PDB entry 7WV3 | electron microscopy, 2.26 A resolution | chains C and E of the 6 polymer chains in the assembly

[Chain C]
Protein: Toll-like receptor 3
From: Homo sapiens
UniProt: O15455 (TLR3_HUMAN); residues 24-904 here = UniProt positions 24-904
Chain sequence (890 residues; numbered 24 to 913; the number before each row is that of its first residue):
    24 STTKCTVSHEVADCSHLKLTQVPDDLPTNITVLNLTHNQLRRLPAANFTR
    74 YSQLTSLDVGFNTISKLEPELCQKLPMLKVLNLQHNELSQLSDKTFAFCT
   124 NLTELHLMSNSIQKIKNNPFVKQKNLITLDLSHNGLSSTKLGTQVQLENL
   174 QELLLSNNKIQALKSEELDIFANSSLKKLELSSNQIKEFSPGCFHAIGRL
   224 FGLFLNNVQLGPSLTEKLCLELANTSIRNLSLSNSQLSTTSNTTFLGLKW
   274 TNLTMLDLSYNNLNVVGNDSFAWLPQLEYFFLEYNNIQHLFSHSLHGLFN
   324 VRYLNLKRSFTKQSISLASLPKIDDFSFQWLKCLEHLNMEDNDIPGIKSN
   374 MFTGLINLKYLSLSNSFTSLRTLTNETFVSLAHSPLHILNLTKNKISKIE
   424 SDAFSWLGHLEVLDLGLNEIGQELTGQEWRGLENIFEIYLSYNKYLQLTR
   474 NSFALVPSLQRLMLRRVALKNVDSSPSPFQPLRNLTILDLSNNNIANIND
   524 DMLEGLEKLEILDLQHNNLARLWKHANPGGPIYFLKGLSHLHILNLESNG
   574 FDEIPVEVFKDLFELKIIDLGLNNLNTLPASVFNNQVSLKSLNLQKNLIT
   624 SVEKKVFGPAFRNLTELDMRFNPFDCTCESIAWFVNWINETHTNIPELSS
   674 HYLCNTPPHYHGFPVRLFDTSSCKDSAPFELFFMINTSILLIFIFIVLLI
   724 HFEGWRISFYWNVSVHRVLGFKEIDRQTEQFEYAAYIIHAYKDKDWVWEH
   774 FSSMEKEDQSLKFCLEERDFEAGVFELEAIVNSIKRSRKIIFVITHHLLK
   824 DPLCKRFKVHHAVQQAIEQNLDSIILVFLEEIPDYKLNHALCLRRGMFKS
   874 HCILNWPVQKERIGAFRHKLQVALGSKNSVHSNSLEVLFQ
Unresolved in the structure: 24-28, 697-913
Disulfides: Cys95-Cys122, Cys649-Cys677
Glycans and other covalent adducts: N-acetylglucosamine (NAG) linked to Asn57, Asn196, Asn247, Asn252, Asn265, Asn291, Asn398, Asn413, Asn507
Sequence notes: expression tag (905-913)
UniProt features mapped onto this chain:
  - modified residue (Phosphotyrosine): Tyr759, Tyr858
  - glycosylation (N-linked (GlcNAc...) asparagine): Asn52, Asn57, Asn70, Asn124, Asn196, Asn247, Asn252, Asn265, Asn275, Asn291, Asn398, Asn413, Asn507, Asn636, Asn662
  - cross-link (Glycyl lysine isopeptide (Lys-Gly)): Lys765 (interchain with G-Cter in ubiquitin), Lys812 (interchain with G-Cter in ubiquitin), Lys831 (interchain with G-Cter in ubiquitin)
What the authors report for this chain:
  - binding site for the 80-nt RNA strand (chain E): His39, His60, His539, Asn541

[Chain E]
Molecule: 80-nt RNA strand
Sequence (80 nucleotides; numbered 1 to 80; the number before each row is that of its first residue):
     1 CCCCCCCCCCCCCCCCCCCCCCCCCCCCCCCCCCCCCCCCCCCCCCCCCC
    51 CCCCCCCCCCCCCCCCCCCCCCCCCCCCCC

[Interface between chain C and chain E]
Contacting residue pairs (16; chain C residue first):
  His39(C) - C8(E)  salt bridge to the phosphate
  Lys41(C) - C7(E)  sugar contact
  Lys41(C) - C8(E)  sugar contact
  His60(C) - C7(E)  salt bridge to the phosphate
  Gln62(C) - C6(E)  base contact
  Gln62(C) - C7(E)  hydrogen bond to the sugar
  Phe84(C) - C6(E)  hydrogen bond to the sugar
  Phe84(C) - C7(E)  phosphate contact
  Asn85(C) - C6(E)  sugar contact
  Thr86(C) - C6(E)  hydrogen bond to the base
  His108(C) - C6(E)  salt bridge to the phosphate
  Asn517(C) - C27(E)  hydrogen bond to the base
  Ala519(C) - C28(E)  sugar contact
  Asn541(C) - C28(E)  base contact
  Arg544(C) - C29(E)  sugar contact
  Lys619(C) - C20(E)  salt bridge to the phosphate
Also at the interface, not in a pair above, chain C (16 interface residues in all): Asn61, Asn109, Glu110
Also at the interface, not in a pair above, chain E (8 interface residues in all): C5

[Summary]
The interface between chain C and chain E involves 16 residues on one side and 8 on the other; the contacts
include 4 hydrogen bonds and 4 salt bridges. Among the polar pairs are Thr86(C)-C6(E), Asn517(C)-C27(E) and
Gln62(C)-C7(E). The paper reports a binding site for the 80-nt RNA strand (chain E) at His39(C), His60(C) and
His539(C) among others.
Here chain C is Toll-like receptor 3 (Homo sapiens) and chain E is an 80-nt RNA strand. Entry 7WV3 (Toll-like
receptor3 linear cluster) was determined by electron microscopy (same publication as 7WV4, 7WV5, 7WVE and
7WVJ).
